Entry 5UQJ (X-ray diffraction, 1.80 A resolution); this record covers chain A.

Chain A:
Molecule: U6 snRNA phosphodiesterase
From: Saccharomyces cerevisiae
Notes: EC 3.1.4.-
UniProt: Q12208 (USB1_YEAST); numbering as in UniProt (aligned over 71-290)
Sequence (221 residues; each row starts with the number of its first residue):
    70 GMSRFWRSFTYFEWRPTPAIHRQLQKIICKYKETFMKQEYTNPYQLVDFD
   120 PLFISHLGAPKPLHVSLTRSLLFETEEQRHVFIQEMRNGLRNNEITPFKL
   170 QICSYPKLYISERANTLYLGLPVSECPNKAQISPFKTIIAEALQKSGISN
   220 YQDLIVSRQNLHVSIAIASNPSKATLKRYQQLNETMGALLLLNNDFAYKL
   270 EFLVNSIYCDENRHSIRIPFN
Unresolved in the structure: 70-72, 107-115
Construct notes: expression tag (70)
From the paper describing this entry:
  - binding site for sulfate ion: H133, H231
  - conformationally variable residues (order/disorder transition): Q107 to L115
  - catalytic residues: H133, S135, H231

Overview:
From the paper: catalytic residues H133, S135 and H231; a binding site for sulfate ion at H133 and H231.
Chain A is U6 snRNA phosphodiesterase (Saccharomyces cerevisiae); the structure, Structure of yeast Usb1, was
determined by X-ray diffraction, deposited together with 5V1M.
